1W35 - chain A; structure by X-ray diffraction, 1.90 A resolution.

Chain A:
Molecule: Ferredoxin-nadp+ reductase
From: Anabaena PCC7119
Notes: EC 1.18.1.2
UniProt: P21890 (FENR_ANASO); residues 0-303 here correspond to UniProt positions 137-440 (UniProt number = residue number + 137)
Amino-acid sequence (304 residues; each row starts with the number of its first residue; numbering starts at 0):
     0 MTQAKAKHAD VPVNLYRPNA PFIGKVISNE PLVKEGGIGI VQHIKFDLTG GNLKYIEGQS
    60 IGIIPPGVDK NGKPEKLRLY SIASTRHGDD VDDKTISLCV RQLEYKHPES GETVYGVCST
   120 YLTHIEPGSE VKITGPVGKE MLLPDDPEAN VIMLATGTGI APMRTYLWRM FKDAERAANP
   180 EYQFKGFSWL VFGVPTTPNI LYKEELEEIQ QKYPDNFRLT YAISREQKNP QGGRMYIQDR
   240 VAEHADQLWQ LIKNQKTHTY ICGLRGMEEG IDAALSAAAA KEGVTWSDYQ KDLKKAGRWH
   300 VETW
Not modelled in the structure: 0-8
Sequence notes: conflict Gln-246 (Glu383 in P21890); engineered mutation Trp-303 (Tyr440 in P21890)
Residues lining bound ligands: FAD (flavin-adenine dinucleotide): Ser-59, Arg-77, Leu-78, Tyr-79, Ser-80, Cys-98, Val-99, Arg-100, Leu-102, Tyr-104, Gly-115, Val-116, Cys-117, Ser-118, Thr-119, Thr-157, Ala-160, Glu-301, Trp-303
UniProt features mapped onto this chain:
  - binding site (FAD): Arg-77 to Ser-80, Cys-98 to Arg-100, Tyr-104, Val-116 to Ser-118, Thr-157
  - binding site (NADP(+)): Ser-80, Arg-100, Thr-157, Val-193, Pro-194, Ser-223, Arg-224, Arg-233 to Gln-237, Gly-262, Leu-263, Glu-301

In short:
Ligands of chain A: flavin-adenine dinucleotide. Curated annotation (UniProt) lists 12 FAD-binding residues
and 15 NADP+-binding residues.
Chain A is Ferredoxin-nadp+ reductase (Anabaena PCC7119); the structure, Ferredoxin-nadp+ reductase (mutation:
Y 303 W), was determined by X-ray diffraction together with 1W34, 1W87 and 2BSA from the same study.
